Entry 2ES4 (X-ray diffraction, 1.85 A resolution); this record covers chains A and D.

== Chain A ==
Molecule: Lipase
From: Burkholderia glumae
Notes: EC 3.1.1.3
Reference sequence: Q05489 (LIP_BURGL); residues 1-319 here correspond to UniProt positions 40-358 (UniProt number = residue number + 39)
Sequence (319 residues; each row starts with the number of its first residue):
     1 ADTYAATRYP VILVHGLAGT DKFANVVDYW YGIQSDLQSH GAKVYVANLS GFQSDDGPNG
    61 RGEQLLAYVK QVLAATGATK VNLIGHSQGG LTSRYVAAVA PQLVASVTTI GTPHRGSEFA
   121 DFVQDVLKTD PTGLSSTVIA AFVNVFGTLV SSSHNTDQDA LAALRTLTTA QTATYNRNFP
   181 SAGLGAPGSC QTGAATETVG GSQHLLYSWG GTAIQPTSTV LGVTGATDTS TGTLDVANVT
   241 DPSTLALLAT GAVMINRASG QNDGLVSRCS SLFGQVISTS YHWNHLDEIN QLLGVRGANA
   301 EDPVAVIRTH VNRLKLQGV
Unresolved in the structure: 220-222
Disulfide bonds: Cys190-Cys269
Ion coordination: Ca2+: Asp241, Asp287, Gln291, Val295

== Chain D ==
Molecule: Lipase chaperone
From: Burkholderia glumae
Notes: fragment: periplasmic C-terminal domain
Reference sequence: Q05490 (LIFO_BURGL); aligned to UniProt positions 42-352 over residues 22-332 (the alignment contains insertions or deletions, so no single offset holds)
Sequence (332 residues; each row starts with the number of its first residue):
     1 GHHHHHHHHH HSSGHIEGRH MPAAPSPAPA GAVAGGPAAG VPAAASGAAE AAMPLPAALP
    61 GALAGSHAPR LPLAAGGRLA RTRAVREFFD YCLTAQGELT PAALDALVRR EIAAQLDGSP
   121 AQAEALGVWR RYRAYFDALA QLPGDGAVLG DKLDPAAMQL ALDQRAALAD RTLGEWAEPF
   181 FGDEQRRQRH DLERIRIAND TTLSPEQKAA RLAALDAQLT PDERAQQAAL HAQQDAVTKI
   241 ADLQKAGATP DQMRAQIAQT LGPEAAARAA QMQQDDEAWQ TRYQAYAAER DRIAAQGLAP
   301 QDRDARIAQL RQQTFTAPGE AIRAASLDRG AG
Unresolved in the structure: 1-52, 141-147, 201, 205-206
Construct notes: cloning artifact (1, 12-21); expression tag (2-11); modified residue (92)
Modified residues: Cys92 (s-hydroxycysteine; CSO)
Reported in the primary citation:
  - contacts within the chain: Trp279-Arg323 (cation-pi contact)

== Interface between chain A and chain D ==
Contacting residue pairs (101):
  Tyr4(A) - His67(D)  hydrogen bond (side chain-backbone)
  Tyr4(A) - Pro69(D)  hydrophobic
  Tyr4(A) - Tyr91(D)
  Val26(A) - Arg194(D)  hydrogen bond (backbone-side chain)
  Val27(A) - Ile195(D)  hydrophobic
  Tyr31(A) - Arg187(D)
  Tyr31(A) - Gln188(D)
  Tyr31(A) - Asp191(D)  hydrogen bond
  Gly32(A) - Arg187(D)
  Gln34(A) - Leu230(D)
  Asp36(A) - Glu87(D)
  Gln38(A) - Leu230(D)
  Gln38(A) - Gln233(D)  hydrogen bond
  His40(A) - Glu87(D)  salt bridge
  Val44(A) - Gln233(D)
  Tyr45(A) - Gln233(D)
  Tyr45(A) - Val237(D)  hydrophobic
  Asp56(A) - Ser326(D)  hydrogen bond
  Asp56(A) - Arg329(D)  salt bridge
  Gly57(A) - Ser326(D)  hydrogen bond (backbone-side chain)
  Pro58(A) - Ser326(D)
  Pro58(A) - Leu327(D)
  Pro58(A) - Gly330(D)
  Pro58(A) - Ala331(D)
  Glu63(A) - Arg323(D)  salt bridge
  Glu63(A) - Leu327(D)
  Leu66(A) - Arg323(D)
  Tyr68(A) - Gln234(D)  hydrogen bond
  Tyr68(A) - Val237(D)  hydrophobic
  Lys70(A) - Met272(D)
  Lys70(A) - Asp276(D)  salt bridge
  Lys70(A) - Arg323(D)
  Gln71(A) - Val237(D)
  Gln71(A) - Ile240(D)
  Gln71(A) - Ala241(D)
  Gln71(A) - Gln244(D)  hydrogen bond
  Leu73(A) - Arg268(D)
  Ala74(A) - Ile240(D)  hydrophobic
  Ala74(A) - Ala265(D)
  Ala74(A) - Arg268(D)  hydrogen bond (backbone-side chain)
  Ala75(A) - Ile240(D)
  Ala75(A) - Arg268(D)  hydrogen bond (backbone-side chain)
  Thr76(A) - Arg268(D)
  Gly77(A) - Arg268(D)
  Tyr95(A) - Ser326(D)  hydrogen bond
  Ala98(A) - Gly319(D)
  Val99(A) - Gly319(D)
  Val99(A) - Arg323(D)
  Pro101(A) - Pro318(D)
  Asn144(A) - Asp151(D)  hydrogen bond (side chain-backbone)
  Asn178(A) - Arg329(D)
  Phe179(A) - Ile322(D)  hydrophobic
  Phe179(A) - Arg329(D)
  Gly200(A) - Pro318(D)
  Asn238(A) - Val148(D)
  Val239(A) - Val148(D)
  Thr240(A) - Ala157(D)
  Thr240(A) - Met158(D)
  Thr240(A) - Ala161(D)
  Pro242(A) - Asp151(D)
  Pro242(A) - Leu153(D)  hydrophobic
  Leu245(A) - Val148(D)  hydrophobic
  Leu245(A) - Leu149(D)
  Ile277(A) - Gly61(D)
  Ile277(A) - Ala62(D)
  Ser278(A) - Glu98(D)  hydrogen bond
  Ser280(A) - Gly97(D)
  Ser280(A) - Glu98(D)
  Tyr281(A) - Ala62(D)
  Tyr281(A) - Thr94(D)
  His282(A) - Gly97(D)
  Asn290(A) - Arg187(D)
  Leu293(A) - Gln188(D)  hydrogen bond (backbone-side chain)
  Leu293(A) - Leu192(D)  hydrophobic
  Leu293(A) - Ile195(D)  hydrophobic
  Gly294(A) - Gln188(D)
  Ala298(A) - Leu139(D)  hydrophobic
  Asn299(A) - Gln96(D)  hydrogen bond (backbone-side chain)
  Glu301(A) - Leu93(D)
  Glu301(A) - Thr94(D)
  Glu301(A) - Gln96(D)
  Glu301(A) - Gly97(D)
  Asp302(A) - Arg86(D)  salt bridge
  Asp302(A) - Asp90(D)
  Ala305(A) - Asp90(D)
  Ala305(A) - Thr94(D)
  Val306(A) - Thr94(D)
  Arg308(A) - Glu87(D)  salt bridge
  Thr309(A) - Ala62(D)
  Thr309(A) - Ser66(D)
  Thr309(A) - Tyr91(D)
  Asn312(A) - Ser66(D)
  Asn312(A) - His67(D)  hydrogen bond (side chain-backbone)
  Arg313(A) - Gly61(D)
  Arg313(A) - Ala62(D)  hydrogen bond (side chain-backbone)
  Arg313(A) - Leu63(D)
  Arg313(A) - Ala64(D)  hydrogen bond (side chain-backbone)
  Arg313(A) - Gly65(D)
  Leu316(A) - Gly65(D)
  Leu316(A) - Ser66(D)
  Leu316(A) - His67(D)
Interface residues without a listed pair, chain A (64 interface residues in all): Ser35, Lys43, Val46, Val72, Gln102, Asp235, Val236, Ala300
Interface residues without a listed pair, chain D (63 interface residues in all): Ala68, Arg83, Gly150, Lys152, Asp154, Gln164, Arg165, Ala198, Ala236, Ala269, Glu320, Gly332
From the paper, about this interface:
  - specific contacts: Glu63(A)-Arg323(D) (salt bridge)

== Overview ==
The interface between chain A and chain D involves 64 residues on one side and 63 on the other, with 18
hydrogen bonds and 6 salt bridges. Polar pairs include His40(A)-Glu87(D), Asp56(A)-Arg329(D) and
Glu63(A)-Arg323(D). The authors report a salt bridge between Glu63(A) and Arg323(D). The paper reports
contacts within the chain involving Trp279(D) and Arg323(D).
Here chain A is Lipase and chain D is Lipase chaperone, both from Burkholderia glumae. Entry 2ES4 (Crystal
structure of the Burkholderia glumae lipase-specific foldase in complex with its cognate lipase) was
determined by X-ray diffraction.
